Entry 2G63 (X-ray diffraction, 2.00 A resolution); this record covers chains A and B.

[Chain A (and B)]
Name: Dipeptidyl peptidase 4
Organism: Homo sapiens
Notes: EC 3.4.14.5; fragment: Dipeptidyl peptidase 4 soluble form; chain B of this document is another copy of the same molecule, construct and numbering; everything in this record applies to it too
UniProtKB: P27487 (DPP4_HUMAN); residue numbers follow UniProt; this construct covers 39-764
Chain sequence (726 residues; each row starts with the number of its first residue):
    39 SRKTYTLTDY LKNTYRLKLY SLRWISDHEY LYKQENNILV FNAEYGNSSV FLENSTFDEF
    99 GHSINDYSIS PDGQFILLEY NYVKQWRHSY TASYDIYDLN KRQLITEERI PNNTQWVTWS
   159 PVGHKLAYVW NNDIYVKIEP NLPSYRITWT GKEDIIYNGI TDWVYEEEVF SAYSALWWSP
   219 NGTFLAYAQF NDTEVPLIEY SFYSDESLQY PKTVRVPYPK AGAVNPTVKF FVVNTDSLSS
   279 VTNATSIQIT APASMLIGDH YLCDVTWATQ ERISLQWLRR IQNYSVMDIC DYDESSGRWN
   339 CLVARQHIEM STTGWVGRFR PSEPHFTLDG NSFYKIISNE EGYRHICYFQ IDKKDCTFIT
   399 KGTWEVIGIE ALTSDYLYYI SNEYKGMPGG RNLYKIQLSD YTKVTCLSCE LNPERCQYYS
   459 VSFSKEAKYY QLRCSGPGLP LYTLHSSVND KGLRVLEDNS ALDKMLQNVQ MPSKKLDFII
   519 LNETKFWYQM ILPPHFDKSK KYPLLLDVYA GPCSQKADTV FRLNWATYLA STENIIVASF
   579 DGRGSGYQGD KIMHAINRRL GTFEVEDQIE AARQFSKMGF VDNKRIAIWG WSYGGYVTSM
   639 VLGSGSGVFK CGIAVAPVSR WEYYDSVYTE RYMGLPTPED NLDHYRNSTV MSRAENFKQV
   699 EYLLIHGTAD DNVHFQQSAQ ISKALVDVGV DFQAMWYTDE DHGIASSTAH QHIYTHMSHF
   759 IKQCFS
Disulfides: Cys328-Cys339, Cys385-Cys394, Cys444-Cys447, Cys454-Cys472, Cys649-Cys762
UniProt features mapped onto this chain:
  - active site (Charge relay system): Ser630, Asp708, His740
  - glycosylation (N-linked (GlcNAc...) asparagine): Asn85, Asn92, Asn150, Asn219, Asn229, Asn281, Asn321, Asn520, Asn685
  - mutagenesis: Asn85 (N85A: Does not inhibit dipeptidyl peptidase activity, interaction with ADA and homodimer formation), Asn92 (N92A: Does not inhibit dipeptidyl peptidase activity, interaction with ADA and homodimer formation), Asn150 (N150A: Does not inhibit dipeptidyl peptidase activity, interaction with ADA and homodimer formation), Glu205 (E205K: Inhibits dipeptidyl peptidase activity), Glu206 (E206L: Inhibits dipeptidyl peptidase activity), Asn219 (N219A: Does not inhibit dipeptidyl peptidase activity, interaction with ADA and homodimer formation), Asn229 (N229A: Does not inhibit dipeptidyl peptidase activity, interaction with ADA and homodimer formation), Asn281 (N281A: Does not inhibit dipeptidyl peptidase activity, interaction with ADA and homodimer formation), Asn321 (N321A: Does not inhibit dipeptidyl peptidase activity, interaction with ADA and homodimer formation), Asn520 (N520A: Does not inhibit dipeptidyl peptidase activity, interaction with ADA and homodimer formation), Asn685 (N685A: Does not inhibit dipeptidyl peptidase activity, interaction with ADA and homodimer formation), His750 (H750A: Inhibits weakly homodimerization and dipeptidyl peptidase activity ...)

[Chain A / chain B interface]
Pairs across the interface (110; chain A residue first):
  Pro234(A) - Tyr248(B)
  Leu235(A) - Tyr248(B)
  Ile236(A) - Pro249(B)
  Glu237(A) - Ser239(B)
  Glu237(A) - Thr251(B)  hydrogen bond
  Tyr238(A) - Ser239(B)
  Ser239(A) - Glu237(B)
  Ser239(A) - Tyr238(B)
  Tyr241(A) - Phe713(B)
  Tyr241(A) - Gln714(B)
  Tyr241(A) - Ala717(B)  hydrophobic
  Tyr241(A) - Gln718(B)
  Ser242(A) - Gln718(B)  hydrogen bond (backbone-side chain)
  Ser242(A) - Lys721(B)  hydrogen bond (backbone-side chain)
  Asp243(A) - Gln718(B)
  Glu244(A) - Arg658(B)  salt bridge
  Glu244(A) - Tyr661(B)  hydrogen bond (backbone-side chain)
  Glu244(A) - Thr687(B)
  Glu244(A) - Met689(B)
  Glu244(A) - Gln718(B)
  Leu246(A) - Tyr661(B)
  Leu246(A) - Gln714(B)  hydrogen bond (backbone-side chain)
  Gln247(A) - Lys258(B)
  Gln247(A) - Ala259(B)
  Gln247(A) - Glu660(B)
  Gln247(A) - Tyr661(B)
  Gln247(A) - Gln714(B)  hydrogen bond (backbone-side chain)
  Tyr248(A) - Pro234(B)
  Tyr248(A) - Leu235(B)
  Tyr248(A) - Tyr256(B)  hydrogen bond (side chain-backbone)
  Tyr248(A) - Pro257(B)
  Tyr248(A) - Lys258(B)  hydrogen bond (side chain-backbone)
  Tyr248(A) - Ala261(B)
  Pro249(A) - Ile236(B)
  Pro249(A) - Gln714(B)
  Thr251(A) - Glu237(B)  hydrogen bond
  Arg253(A) - Arg253(B)
  Tyr256(A) - Tyr248(B)  hydrogen bond (backbone-side chain)
  Pro257(A) - Tyr248(B)
  Lys258(A) - Gln247(B)
  Lys258(A) - Tyr248(B)  hydrogen bond (backbone-side chain)
  Ala259(A) - Gln247(B)
  Ala261(A) - Tyr248(B)
  Arg658(A) - Glu244(B)  salt bridge
  Glu660(A) - Gln247(B)
  Tyr661(A) - Glu244(B)  hydrogen bond (side chain-backbone)
  Tyr661(A) - Leu246(B)
  Tyr661(A) - Gln247(B)
  Thr687(A) - Glu244(B)
  Met689(A) - Glu244(B)
  Phe713(A) - Tyr241(B)
  Phe713(A) - Trp734(B)  hydrophobic
  Gln714(A) - Tyr241(B)
  Gln714(A) - Leu246(B)
  Gln714(A) - Gln247(B)  hydrogen bond (side chain-backbone)
  Gln714(A) - Pro249(B)
  Ser716(A) - Trp734(B)
  Ala717(A) - Thr736(B)
  Gln718(A) - Tyr241(B)
  Gln718(A) - Ser242(B)
  Gln718(A) - Asp243(B)
  Gln718(A) - Glu244(B)
  Ser720(A) - Trp734(B)  hydrogen bond
  Ser720(A) - Thr736(B)
  Lys721(A) - Ser242(B)  hydrogen bond (side chain-backbone)
  Lys721(A) - Thr736(B)
  Lys721(A) - Asp737(B)
  Val724(A) - Tyr735(B)  hydrophobic
  Val724(A) - Thr746(B)
  Val724(A) - Ala747(B)  hydrophobic
  Val724(A) - His750(B)
  Asp725(A) - Thr746(B)  hydrogen bond
  Val728(A) - His750(B)  hydrogen bond (backbone-side chain)
  Asp729(A) - His750(B)
  Asp729(A) - His754(B)  salt bridge
  Asp729(A) - His757(B)  salt bridge
  Phe730(A) - Met733(B)
  Phe730(A) - His750(B)
  Phe730(A) - His754(B)
  Gln731(A) - Gln731(B)  hydrogen bond
  Gln731(A) - His754(B)
  Ala732(A) - Ala732(B)
  Ala732(A) - Met733(B)  hydrophobic
  Ala732(A) - Trp734(B)  hydrophobic
  Met733(A) - Phe730(B)
  Met733(A) - Ala732(B)  hydrophobic
  Met733(A) - Trp734(B)
  Trp734(A) - Leu702(B)  hydrophobic
  Trp734(A) - Phe713(B)  hydrophobic
  Trp734(A) - Ser716(B)
  Trp734(A) - Ser720(B)  hydrogen bond
  Trp734(A) - Ala732(B)  hydrophobic
  Trp734(A) - Met733(B)
  Trp734(A) - Trp734(B)  hydrophobic
  Tyr735(A) - Val724(B)  hydrophobic
  Thr736(A) - Ala717(B)  hydrogen bond (side chain-backbone)
  Thr736(A) - Ser720(B)
  Thr736(A) - Lys721(B)
  Asp737(A) - Lys721(B)
  Thr746(A) - Val724(B)
  Thr746(A) - Asp725(B)  hydrogen bond
  Ala747(A) - Val724(B)
  His750(A) - Val724(B)
  His750(A) - Val728(B)  hydrogen bond (side chain-backbone)
  His750(A) - Asp729(B)
  His750(A) - Phe730(B)
  His754(A) - Asp729(B)  salt bridge
  His754(A) - Phe730(B)
  His754(A) - Gln731(B)
  His757(A) - Asp729(B)  salt bridge
Other interface residues (no listed pair), chain A (52 interface residues in all): Ser245, Leu702
Other interface residues (no listed pair), chain B (52 interface residues in all): Ser245

[Overview]
The chain A/chain B interface involves 52 residues from each chain, with 22 hydrogen bonds and 6 salt bridges.
Polar contacts include Glu244(A)-Arg658(B), Asp729(A)-His754(B) and Asp729(A)-His757(B). Curated annotation
(UniProt) lists 3 active-site residues and 12 mutagenesis sites on chain A.
Both chains are Dipeptidyl peptidase 4 (Homo sapiens). Entry 2G63 (Crystal structure of human dipeptidyl
peptidase IV (DPPIV) complexed with cyanopyrrolidine (C5-pro-pro) inhibitor 24b) was determined by X-ray
diffraction together with 2G5P and 2G5T from the same study.
